Entry 3ABE (X-ray diffraction, 2.60 A resolution); this record covers chains C and Z.

[Chain C]
Name: Mitotic spindle assembly checkpoint protein MAD2B
From: Homo sapiens
UniProtKB: Q9UI95 (MD2L2_HUMAN); residue numbers follow UniProt; this construct covers 1-211
Chain sequence (227 residues; numbered -15 to 211; the number before each row is that of its first residue; numbers below 1 keep their minus sign (Met-15 is residue -15)):
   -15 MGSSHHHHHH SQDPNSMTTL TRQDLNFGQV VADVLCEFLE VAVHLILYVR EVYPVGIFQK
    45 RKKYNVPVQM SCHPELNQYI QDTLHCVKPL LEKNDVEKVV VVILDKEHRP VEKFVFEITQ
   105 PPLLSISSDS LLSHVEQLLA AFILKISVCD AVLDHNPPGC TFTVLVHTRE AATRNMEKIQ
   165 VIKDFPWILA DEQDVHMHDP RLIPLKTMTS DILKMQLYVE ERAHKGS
Not modelled in the structure: -15 to 10, 106-109, 211
Construct notes: initiating methionine (-15); expression tag (-14 to 0); engineered mutation Ala124 (Arg in Q9UI95)
Disulfide bonds: Cys56 forms a disulfide with the same residue of a neighbouring copy of this chain
From the paper describing this entry:
  - mutagenesis - Y63A/W171A: abolished binding to REV3(1776-2044)
  - mutagenesis - R124A: increased binding to REV3(1776-2044)
  - mutagenesis - L186A, Q200A, Y202A: decreased binding to REV1
  - mutagenesis - L186A, Q200A: unchanged binding to DNA polymerase zeta catalytic subunit (chain Z)
  - mutagenesis - L186A: unchanged binding to REV3(1776-2044)
  - mutagenesis - W171A: decreased binding to REV1(826-1251)
  - mutagenesis - R124A: increased binding to REV1
  - mutagenesis - R124A/W171A: unchanged binding to REV1

[Chain Z]
Name: DNA polymerase zeta catalytic subunit
From: Homo sapiens
UniProtKB: O60673 (DPOLZ_HUMAN); numbering as in UniProt (aligned over 1847-1898)
Chain sequence (52 residues; each row starts with the number of its first residue):
  1847 MLTPTPDSSP RSTSSPSQSK NGSFTPRTAN ILKPLMSPPS REEIMATLLD HD
Not modelled in the structure: 1847-1874, 1896-1898

[Interface between chain C and chain Z]
Pairs across the interface (47):
  Glu35(C) - Arg1887(Z)  hydrogen bond (backbone-side chain)
  Val36(C) - Arg1887(Z)  hydrogen bond (backbone-side chain)
  Tyr37(C) - Pro1884(Z)
  Tyr37(C) - Pro1885(Z)  hydrogen bond (side chain-backbone)
  Gly40(C) - Leu1894(Z)
  Ile41(C) - Ile1890(Z)  hydrophobic
  Ile41(C) - Leu1894(Z)  hydrophobic
  His57(C) - Ile1890(Z)
  His57(C) - Thr1893(Z)
  Leu60(C) - Pro1885(Z)  hydrophobic
  Tyr63(C) - Pro1880(Z)
  Tyr63(C) - Met1882(Z)  hydrogen bond (side chain-backbone)
  Tyr63(C) - Ser1883(Z)
  Tyr63(C) - Pro1884(Z)
  Thr67(C) - Pro1880(Z)
  Gly143(C) - Arg1887(Z)
  Cys144(C) - Arg1887(Z)  hydrogen bond (backbone-side chain)
  Phe146(C) - Pro1884(Z)
  Val148(C) - Leu1878(Z)
  Val148(C) - Lys1879(Z)
  Val148(C) - Pro1880(Z)
  Leu149(C) - Leu1878(Z)
  Leu149(C) - Lys1879(Z)
  Val150(C) - Asn1876(Z)
  Val150(C) - Ile1877(Z)
  Val150(C) - Leu1878(Z)  hydrogen bond (backbone-backbone)
  His151(C) - Asn1876(Z)
  His151(C) - Ile1877(Z)
  Thr152(C) - Asn1876(Z)  hydrogen bond (backbone-backbone)
  Glu154(C) - Asn1876(Z)
  Ala156(C) - Ala1875(Z)
  Ala156(C) - Leu1878(Z)  hydrophobic
  Ile163(C) - Leu1878(Z)  hydrophobic
  Phe169(C) - Pro1880(Z)  hydrophobic
  Pro170(C) - Pro1880(Z)
  Pro170(C) - Leu1881(Z)  hydrogen bond (backbone-backbone)
  Trp171(C) - Leu1878(Z)
  Trp171(C) - Lys1879(Z)
  Trp171(C) - Pro1880(Z)
  Trp171(C) - Leu1881(Z)
  Ile172(C) - Leu1878(Z)
  Ile172(C) - Lys1879(Z)  hydrogen bond (backbone-backbone)
  Ile172(C) - Leu1881(Z)  hydrophobic
  Leu173(C) - Ile1877(Z)
  Ala174(C) - Ile1877(Z)  hydrogen bond (backbone-backbone)
  Asp178(C) - Lys1879(Z)  salt bridge
  Val179(C) - Ile1877(Z)  hydrophobic
Also at the interface, not in a pair above, chain C (34 interface residues in all): Pro38, Glu59, Pro142, Thr147, Asn159, Asp168
Also at the interface, not in a pair above, chain Z (17 interface residues in all): Ser1886, Met1891
From the paper, about this interface:
  - hot spots on chain C (mutagenesis) - Y63A: decreased binding to chain X

[Summary]
Chain C and chain Z form an interface of 34 and 17 residues respectively; the contacts include 10 hydrogen
bonds and 1 salt bridge. Polar contacts include Asp178(C)-Lys1879(Z), Glu35(C)-Arg1887(Z) and
Val36(C)-Arg1887(Z). From the paper: L186A, Q200A and Y202A of chain C reduce binding to REV1; Y63A/W171A of
chain C abolish binding to REV3(1776-2044); 8 substitutions were tested in all.
Chain C is Mitotic spindle assembly checkpoint protein MAD2B and chain Z is DNA polymerase zeta catalytic
subunit, both from Homo sapiens; the structure, Structure of human REV7 in complex with a human REV3 fragment
in a tetragonal crystal, was determined by X-ray diffraction, deposited together with 3ABD.
